Entry 6JZR (electron microscopy, 7.40 A resolution (low resolution: residue-level contacts below are approximate; hydrogen-bond / salt-bridge calls are withheld)); this record covers chains A and a of the 22 polymer chains in the assembly.

[Chain A (and a)]
Protein: Flagellar basal-body rod protein FlgG
From: Salmonella typhimurium
Notes: chain a of this document is another copy of the same molecule, construct and numbering; everything in this record applies to it too
UniProtKB: A0A0J5DTL8 (A0A0J5DTL8_SALTM); numbering as in UniProt (aligned over 1-260)
Sequence (260 residues; each row starts with the number of its first residue):
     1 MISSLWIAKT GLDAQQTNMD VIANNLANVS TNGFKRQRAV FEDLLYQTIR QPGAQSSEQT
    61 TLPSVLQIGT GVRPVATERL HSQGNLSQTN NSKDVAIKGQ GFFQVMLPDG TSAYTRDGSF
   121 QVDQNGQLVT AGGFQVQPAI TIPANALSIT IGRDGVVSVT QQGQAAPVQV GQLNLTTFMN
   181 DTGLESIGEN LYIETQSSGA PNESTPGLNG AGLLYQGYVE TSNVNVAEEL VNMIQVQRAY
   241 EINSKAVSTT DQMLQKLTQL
Disordered / not traced: 52-64
Differences from the reference sequence: conflict Val65 (Gly in A0A0J5DTL8)

[Interface between chain A and chain a]
Residue-residue contacts - 21 pairs, chain A then chain a:
  Val29(A) with Ile2(a)
  Asn85(A) with Ile2(a); Leu5(a); Trp6(a)
  Leu86(A) with Trp6(a)
  Ser87(A) with Lys9(a)
  Gln88(A) with Thr10(a); Asp13(a); Arg73(a)
  Lys98(A) with Leu45(a)
  Pro167(A) with Gln196(a)
  Tyr215(A) with Leu44(a); Arg73(a)
  Tyr218(A) with Arg73(a)
  Ser222(A) with Ile2(a)
  Asn223(A) with Ile2(a)
  Val224(A) with Ile2(a)
  Asn225(A) with Met1(a)
  Val226(A) with Met1(a)
  Ala227(A) with Met1(a)
  Glu228(A) with Met1(a)
Other interface residues (no listed pair), chain A (20 interface residues in all): Gly84, Gly99, Ala165, Ile234
Other interface residues (no listed pair), chain a (14 interface residues in all): Pro74, Glu194, Leu260

[Summary]
20 residues of chain A face 14 of chain a across their interface.
Chain A and chain a are both Flagellar basal-body rod protein FlgG (Salmonella typhimurium); the structure,
Structure of the bacterial flagellar polyrod, was determined by electron microscopy, deposited together with
6JF2 and 6JZT.
